Entry 7NJL (electron microscopy, 2.71 A resolution); this record covers chains D and G of the 20 polymer chains in the assembly.

Chain D:
Molecule: ATP synthase subunit beta
Organism: Mycolicibacterium smegmatis (strain ATCC 700084 / mc(2)155)
Notes: EC 7.1.2.2
Reference sequence: A0R200 (ATPB_MYCS2); numbering as in UniProt (aligned over 1-475)
Amino-acid sequence (475 residues; row label = number of the first residue in the row):
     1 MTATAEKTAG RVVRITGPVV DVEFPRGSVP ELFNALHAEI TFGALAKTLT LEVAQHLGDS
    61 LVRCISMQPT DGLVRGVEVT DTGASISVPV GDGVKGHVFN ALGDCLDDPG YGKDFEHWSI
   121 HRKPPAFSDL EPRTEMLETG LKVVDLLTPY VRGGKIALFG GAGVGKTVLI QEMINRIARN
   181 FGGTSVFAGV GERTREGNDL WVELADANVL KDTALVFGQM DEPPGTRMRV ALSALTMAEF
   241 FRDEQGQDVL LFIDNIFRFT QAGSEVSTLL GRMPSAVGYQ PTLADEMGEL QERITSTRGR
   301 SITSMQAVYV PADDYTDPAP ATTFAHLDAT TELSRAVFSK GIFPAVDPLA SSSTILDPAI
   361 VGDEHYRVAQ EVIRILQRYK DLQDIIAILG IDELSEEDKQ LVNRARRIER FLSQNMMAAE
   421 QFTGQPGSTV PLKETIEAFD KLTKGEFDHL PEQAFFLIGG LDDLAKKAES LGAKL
Disordered / not traced: 1-7
Ion coordination: Mg2+: Thr-167 (together with ADP)
Small-molecule neighbours: ADP (adenosine-5'-diphosphate): Gly-161, Ala-162, Gly-163, Val-164, Gly-165, Lys-166, Thr-167, Val-168, Glu-196, Phe-338, Phe-343, Met-416, Ala-419, Phe-422, Thr-423

Chain G:
Molecule: ATP synthase gamma chain
Organism: Mycobacterium smegmatis (strain ATCC 700084 / mc(2)155)
Reference sequence: A0R201 (ATPG_MYCS2); residue numbers follow UniProt; this construct covers 1-307
Amino-acid sequence (307 residues; each row starts with the number of its first residue):
     1 MAATLRELRG RIRSAGSIKK ITKAQELIAT SRIAKAQARV EAARPYAAEI TNMLTELAGA
    61 SALDHPLLVE RKQPKRAGVL VVSSDRGLCG AYNANVLRRA EELFSLLRDE GKDPVLYVVG
   121 RKALGYFSFR QRTVVESWTG FSERPTYENA REIADTLVNA FMAGADDEGD DAGADGILGV
   181 DELHIVFTEF RSMLSQTAVA RRAAPMEVEY VGEVETGPRT LYSFEPDPET LFDALLPRYI
   241 ATRVYAALLE AAASESASRR RAMKSATDNA DDLIKALTLA ANRERQAQIT QEISEIVGGA
   301 NALAGSK
Disordered / not traced: 1-2, 214-217, 305-307

Chain D / chain G interface:
Pairs across the interface (22; chain D residue first):
  Thr-268(D) / Leu-303(G)
  Gly-271(D) / Leu-303(G)
  Arg-272(D) / Leu-303(G)
  Met-273(D) / Ala-300(G)  hydrophobic
  Met-273(D) / Leu-303(G)
  Pro-274(D) / Ile-296(G)
  Pro-274(D) / Gly-299(G)
  Pro-274(D) / Ala-300(G)
  Ser-275(D) / Ile-296(G)
  Ala-312(D) / Arg-6(G)  hydrogen bond (backbone-side chain)
  Asp-313(D) / Arg-6(G)
  Asp-314(D) / Arg-6(G)  salt bridge
  Asp-384(D) / Ser-14(G)
  Asp-384(D) / Ser-17(G)
  Asp-384(D) / Ile-18(G)
  Ile-385(D) / Ile-18(G)  hydrophobic
  Ile-385(D) / Ile-21(G)  hydrophobic
  Ile-388(D) / Ile-18(G)  hydrophobic
  Leu-389(D) / Ile-21(G)  hydrophobic
  Glu-393(D) / Gln-25(G)  hydrogen bond
  Glu-393(D) / Arg-86(G)  salt bridge
  Glu-393(D) / Leu-88(G)
Also at the interface, not in a pair above, chain D (15 interface residues in all): Ala-276
Also at the interface, not in a pair above, chain G (13 interface residues in all): Arg-13

Overview:
The interface between chain D and chain G involves 15 residues on one side and 13 on the other, with 2
hydrogen bonds and 2 salt bridges. Polar pairs include Asp-314(D)/Arg-6(G), Glu-393(D)/Arg-86(G) and
Ala-312(D)/Arg-6(G). Bound to chain D: ADP.
Here chain D is ATP synthase subunit beta (Mycolicibacterium smegmatis (strain ATCC 700084 / mc(2)155)) and
chain G is ATP synthase gamma chain (Mycobacterium smegmatis (strain ATCC 700084 / mc(2)155)). Entry 7NJL
(Mycobacterium smegmatis ATP synthase state 1b) was determined by electron microscopy, deposited together with
7NJK, 7NJM, 7NJN, 7NJO, 7NJP, 7NJQ and 20 further entries.
